PDB entry 3DHC | X-ray diffraction, 1.30 A resolution | chain A

# Chain A
Name: N-Acyl Homoserine Lactone Hydrolase
From: Bacillus thuringiensis serovar kurstaki
Notes: EC 3.1.1.-
UniProt: Q7B8B9 (Q7B8B9_BACTK); residue numbers follow UniProt; this construct covers 1-250
Sequence (254 residues; numbered -3 to 250; the number before each row is that of its first residue; numbers below 1 keep their minus sign (Gly-3 is residue -3)):
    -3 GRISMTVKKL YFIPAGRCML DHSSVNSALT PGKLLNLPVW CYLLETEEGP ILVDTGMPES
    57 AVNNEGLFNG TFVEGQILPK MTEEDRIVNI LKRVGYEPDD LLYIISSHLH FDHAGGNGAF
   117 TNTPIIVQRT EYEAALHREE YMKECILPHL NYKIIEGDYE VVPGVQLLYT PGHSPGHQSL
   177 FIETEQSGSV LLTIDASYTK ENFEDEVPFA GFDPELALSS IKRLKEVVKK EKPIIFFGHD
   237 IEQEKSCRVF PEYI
Unresolved in the structure: -3 to 0
Construct notes: expression tag (-3 to 0)
Bound ions: Zn2+ site 1: His104, His106, His169 (together with N-hexanoyl-L-homocysteine); Zn2+ site 2: His109, Asp191, His235 (together with N-hexanoyl-L-homocysteine)
Small-molecule neighbours: N-hexanoyl-L-homocysteine (CYK): Cys14, Leu16, Leu33, Ile73, His104, His106, Phe107, Asp108, His109, His169, Asp191, Tyr194, Ala206, Gly207, Phe208, His235
What the authors report for this chain:
  - Zn2+ coordination: Asp191
  - conformationally variable residues (side-chain flip): Asp108
  - catalytic residues: Asp108, Tyr194 (proposed by the authors, not directly observed)

# Overview
Ligands of chain A: N-hexanoyl-L-homocysteine. His104, His106 and His169 coordinate Zn2+ site 1. His109,
Asp191 and His235 coordinate Zn2+ site 2. From the paper: catalytic residues Asp108 and Tyr194; Zn2+
coordination by Asp191.
Chain A is N-Acyl Homoserine Lactone Hydrolase (Bacillus thuringiensis serovar kurstaki); the structure, 1.3
Angstrom Structure of N-Acyl Homoserine Lactone Hydrolase with the Product N-Hexanoyl-L-Homocysteine Bound to
The catalytic ..., was determined by X-ray diffraction, deposited together with 3DHA and 3DHB.
